Entry 5FMF (electron microscopy, 6.00 A resolution (low resolution: residue-level contacts below are approximate; hydrogen-bond / salt-bridge calls are withheld)); this record covers chains N and Q of the 27 polymer chains in the assembly.

== Chain N ==
Molecule: Non-template strand DNA
Source organism: Saccharomyces cerevisiae
Sequence (72 nucleotides; each row starts with the number of its first residue):
     1 AAAAAAAAAA GGCGCCTATA AAAGGGGTTT CAATGTATCT ATAACCAGGC ATAAGTACTA
    61 AAGGGGGTGG GG

== Chain Q ==
Molecule: Tata-box-binding protein, tbp
Source organism: Saccharomyces cerevisiae
Reference sequence: P13393 (TBP_YEAST); residue numbers follow UniProt; this construct covers 61-240
Sequence (180 residues; row label = number of the first residue in the row):
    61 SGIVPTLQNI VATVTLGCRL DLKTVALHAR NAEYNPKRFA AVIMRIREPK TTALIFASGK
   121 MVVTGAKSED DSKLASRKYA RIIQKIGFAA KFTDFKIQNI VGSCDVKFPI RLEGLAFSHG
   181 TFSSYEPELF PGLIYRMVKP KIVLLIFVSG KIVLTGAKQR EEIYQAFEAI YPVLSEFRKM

== Chain N / chain Q interface ==
Contacting residue pairs (29):
  DT17(N) with Leu189(Q); Phe190(Q)
  DA18(N) with Phe190(Q); Ile194(Q); Leu205(Q)
  DT19(N) with Ile194(Q); Arg196(Q); Leu205(Q)
  DA20(N) with Asn159(Q); Thr215(Q)
  DA21(N) with Val71(Q); Gln158(Q); Asn159(Q); Lys218(Q)
  DA22(N) with Thr73(Q); Val122(Q); Gln158(Q)
  DA23(N) with Phe116(Q); Ser118(Q); Lys120(Q); Val122(Q)
  DG24(N) with Arg79(Q); Ala100(Q); Phe116(Q); Ser118(Q); Lys120(Q)
  DG25(N) with Arg79(Q); Ala100(Q); Ala117(Q)
Other interface residues (no listed pair), chain Q (24 interface residues in all): Pro96, Phe99, Ala101, Leu114, Val161, Gly216

== In short ==
9 residues of chain N and 24 residues of chain Q are in contact.
Chain N is Non-template strand DNA and chain Q is Tata-box-binding protein, tbp, both from Saccharomyces
cerevisiae; the structure, the P-lobe of RNA polymerase II pre-initiation complex, was determined by electron
microscopy.
